Entry 7ZRZ (electron microscopy, 3.09 A resolution); this record covers chains AP1 and BP4 of the 5 polymer chains in the assembly.

== Chain AP1 ==
Molecule: tRNA-splicing endonuclease subunit Sen34
Organism: Homo sapiens
Notes: EC 4.6.1.16
UniProtKB: Q9BSV6 (SEN34_HUMAN); the construct has insertions or renumbered stretches relative to UniProt, so the offset changes along the chain: 1-72 = UniProt 1-72; 120-167 = UniProt 73-120; 180-310 = UniProt 180-310
Sequence (263 residues; each row starts with the number of its first residue; note: 47 numbers in that range are skipped by the numbering (no residue carries them; nothing is unmodelled there)):
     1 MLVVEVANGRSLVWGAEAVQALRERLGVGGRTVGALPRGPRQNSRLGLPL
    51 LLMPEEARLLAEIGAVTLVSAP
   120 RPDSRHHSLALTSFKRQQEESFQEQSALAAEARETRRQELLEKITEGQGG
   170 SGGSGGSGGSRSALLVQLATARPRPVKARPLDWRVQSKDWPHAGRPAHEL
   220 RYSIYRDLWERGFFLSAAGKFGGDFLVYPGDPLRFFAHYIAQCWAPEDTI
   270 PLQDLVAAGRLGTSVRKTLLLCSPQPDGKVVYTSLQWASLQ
Not modelled in the structure: 120-197, 310
Differences from the reference sequence: linker (168-179); conflict F255 (His in Q9BSV6)
Swiss-Prot annotation at these positions:
  - active site: Y247, K286
Reported in the primary citation:
  - binding site for pre-tRNA Arg TCT 3-2: K239, F255, A256
  - catalytic residues: Y247, K286
  - disease-associated variants - R58W (TDelta = -6.2 degC): decreased stability (citing earlier work)

== Chain BP4 ==
Molecule: tRNA-splicing endonuclease subunit Sen2
Organism: Homo sapiens
Notes: EC 4.6.1.16
UniProtKB: Q8NCE0 (SEN2_HUMAN); the construct has insertions or renumbered stretches relative to UniProt, so the offset changes along the chain: 206-286 = UniProt 1-81; 292-465 = UniProt 292-465
Sequence (260 residues; numbered 206 to 465; the number before each row is that of its first residue):
   206 MAEAVFHAPKRKRRVYETYESPLPIPFGQDHGPLKEFKIFRAEMINNNVI
   256 VRNAEDIEQLYGKGYFGKGILSRSRPSFTISGGSGGRIFEYLQLSLEEAF
   306 FLVYALGCLSIYYEKEPLTIVKLWKAFTVVQPTFRTTYMAYHYFRSKGWV
   356 PKVGLKYGTDLLLYRKGPPFYFASYSVIIELVDDHFEGSLRRPLSWKSLA
   406 ALSRVSVNVSKELMLCYLIKPSTMTDKEMESPECMKRIKVQEVILSRWVS
   456 SRERSDQDDL
Not modelled in the structure: 206-336, 424-444, 462-465
Differences from the reference sequence: linker (287-291); conflict F377 (His in Q8NCE0)
Reported in the primary citation:
  - binding site for pre-tRNA Arg TCT 3-2: R409, N413, R452

== How chain AP1 and chain BP4 interact ==
Contacting residue pairs - 15 pairs, chain AP1 then chain BP4:
  K239(AP1) - R409(BP4)
  F240(AP1) - R409(BP4)
  G241(AP1) - K402(BP4)
  G242(AP1) - K402(BP4)
  Q272(AP1) - G363(BP4)
  Q272(AP1) - T364(BP4)  hydrogen bond (side chain-backbone)
  Q272(AP1) - D365(BP4)
  Q272(AP1) - R397(BP4)  hydrogen bond
  D273(AP1) - R397(BP4)  salt bridge
  V275(AP1) - L360(BP4)
  V275(AP1) - K361(BP4)
  A276(AP1) - V410(BP4)
  R279(AP1) - K361(BP4)
  R279(AP1) - Y362(BP4)
  L280(AP1) - V410(BP4)  hydrophobic
Interface residues without a listed pair, chain AP1 (13 interface residues in all): G238, D243, V284
Interface residues without a listed pair, chain BP4 (13 interface residues in all): S403, A405, A406

== In short ==
The chain AP1/chain BP4 interface involves 13 residues from each chain, with 2 hydrogen bonds and 1 salt
bridge. Polar pairs include D273(AP1)-R397(BP4), Q272(AP1)-T364(BP4) and Q272(AP1)-R397(BP4). UniProt lists
active-site residues Y247(AP1) and K286(AP1) on chain AP1. The paper reports catalytic residues Y247(AP1) and
K286(AP1); R58W of chain AP1 reduces stability.
Here chain AP1 is tRNA-splicing endonuclease subunit Sen34 and chain BP4 is tRNA-splicing endonuclease subunit
Sen2, both from Homo sapiens. Entry 7ZRZ (Structure of the human tRNA splicing endonuclease defines substrate
recognition) was determined by electron microscopy.
